PDB entry 6SP4 | X-ray diffraction, 2.59 A resolution | chain A

# Chain A
Protein: Kelch-like ECH-associated protein 1
Source organism: Homo sapiens
Notes: fragment: kelch domain, residues 321-609
UniProtKB: Q14145 (KEAP1_HUMAN); residues 321-609 here = UniProt positions 321-609
Sequence (293 residues; each row starts with the number of its first residue):
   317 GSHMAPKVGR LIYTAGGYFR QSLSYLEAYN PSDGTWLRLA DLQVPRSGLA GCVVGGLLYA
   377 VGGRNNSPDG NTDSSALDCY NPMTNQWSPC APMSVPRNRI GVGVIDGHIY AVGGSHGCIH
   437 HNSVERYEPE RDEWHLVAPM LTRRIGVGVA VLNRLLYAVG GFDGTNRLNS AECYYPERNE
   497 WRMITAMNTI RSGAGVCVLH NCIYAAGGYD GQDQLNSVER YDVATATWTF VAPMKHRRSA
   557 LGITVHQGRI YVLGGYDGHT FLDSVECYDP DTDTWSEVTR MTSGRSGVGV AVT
Disordered / not traced: 317-325
Sequence notes: expression tag (317-320); conflict Ala540 (Glu in Q14145), Ala542 (Glu in Q14145)
Ligand contacts: LQK ((1S,2R)-2-[[(1S)-1-[[1,3-bis(oxidanylidene)isoindol-2-yl]methyl]-5-(2-hydroxyethyloxy)-3,4-dihydro-1H-isoquinolin-2-yl]carbonyl]cyclobutane-1-carboxamide): Tyr334, Ser363, Gly364, Leu365, Ala366, Arg380, Asn414, Arg415, Ile416, Gly462, Gly509, Ala556, Tyr572, Phe577, Ser602, Gly603, Val604
Curated features (UniProtKB/Swiss-Prot):
  - site: Cys434 (Sensor for electrophilic agents)
  - modified residue: Cys434 (S-cGMP-cysteine)
  - natural variant: Gly333 (G333C: In a NSCLC cell line), Gly350 (G350S: In a NSCLC cell line), Gly364 (G364C: In a lung adenocarcinoma cell line), Gly430 (G430C: In a lung adenocarcinoma patient), Ala522 (A522V: In a breast cancer sample)
  - mutagenesis: Tyr334 (Y334A: Loss of interaction with NFE2L2/NRF2. Strongly reduces repression of NFE2L2/NRF2-dependent gene expression. Loss of interaction with PGAM5), Arg380 (R380A: Loss of interaction with NFE2L2/NRF2. Abolishes repression of NFE2L2/NRF2-dependent gene expression. Impaired interaction with SQSTM1/p62), Asn382 (N382A: Loss of interaction with NFE2L2/NRF2. Strongly reduces repression of NFE2L2/NRF2-dependent gene expression. Impaired interaction with SQSTM1/p62), Arg415 (R415A: Loss of interaction with NFE2L2/NRF2. Abolishes repression of NFE2L2/NRF2-dependent gene expression. Loss of interaction with PGAM5. Does not affect interaction with SQSTM1/p62), His436 (H436A: Loss of interaction with NFE2L2/NRF2. Abolishes repression of NFE2L2/NRF2-dependent gene expression. Does not affect interaction with SQSTM1/p62), Phe478 (F478A: Abolishes repression of NFE2L2/NRF2-dependent gene expression), Arg483 (R483A: Loss of interaction with NFE2L2/NRF2. Abolishes repression of NFE2L2/NRF2-dependent gene expression. Loss of interaction with PGAM5. Does not affect interaction with SQSTM1/p62), Tyr525 (Y525A: Loss of interaction with NFE2L2/NRF2. Strongly reduces repression of NFE2L2/NRF2-dependent gene expression. Abolishes interaction with SQSTM1/p62), Tyr572 (Y572A: Loss of interaction with NFE2L2/NRF2. Strongly reduces repression of NFE2L2/NRF2-dependent gene expression. Loss of interaction with PGAM5. Abolishes interaction with SQSTM1/p62)
Reported in the primary citation:
  - binding site for LQK: Tyr334, Ser363, Asn414, Arg415

# Overview
Bound to chain A: compound LQK. Curated annotation (UniProt) lists 9 mutagenesis sites. From the paper: a
binding site for LQK at Tyr334, Ser363 and Asn414 among others.
Chain A is Kelch-like ECH-associated protein 1 (Homo sapiens); the structure, KEAP1 in complex with compound
23, was determined by X-ray diffraction, deposited together with 6SP1.
